4O2A - chains C and E of the 6 polymer chains in the assembly; structure by X-ray diffraction, 2.50 A resolution.

[Chain C]
Name: Tubulin alpha-1B chain
From: Bos taurus
UniProt: P81947 (TBA1B_BOVIN); residues 1-451 here = UniProt positions 1-451
Chain sequence (451 residues; row label = number of the first residue in the row):
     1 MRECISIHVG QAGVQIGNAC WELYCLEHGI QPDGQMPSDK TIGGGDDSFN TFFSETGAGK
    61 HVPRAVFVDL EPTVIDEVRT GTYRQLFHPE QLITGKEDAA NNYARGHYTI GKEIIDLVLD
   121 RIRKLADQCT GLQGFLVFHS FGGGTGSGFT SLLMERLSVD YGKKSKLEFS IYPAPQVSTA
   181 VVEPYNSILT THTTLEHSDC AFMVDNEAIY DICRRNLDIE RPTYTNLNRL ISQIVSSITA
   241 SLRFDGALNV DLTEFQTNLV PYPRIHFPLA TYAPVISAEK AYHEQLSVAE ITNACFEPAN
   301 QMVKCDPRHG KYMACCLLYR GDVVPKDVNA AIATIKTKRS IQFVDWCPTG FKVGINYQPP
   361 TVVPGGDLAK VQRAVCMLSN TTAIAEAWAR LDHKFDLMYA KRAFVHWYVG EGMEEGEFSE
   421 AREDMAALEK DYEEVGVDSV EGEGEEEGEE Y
Disordered / not traced: 441-451
Metal / ion sites: Ca2+: Asp-39, Thr-41, Gly-44, Glu-55
Residues lining bound ligands:
  - 2RR (3-[(4-{1-[2-(4-aminophenyl)-2-oxoethyl]-1H-benzimidazol-2-yl}-1,2,5-oxadiazol-3-yl)amino]propanenitrile): Asn-101, Ser-178, Thr-179, Ala-180, Val-181, Glu-183
  - GTP (guanosine-5'-triphosphate): Gly-10, Gln-11, Ala-12, Gln-15, Ile-16, Asp-69, Asp-98, Ala-99, Ala-100, Asn-101, Ser-140, Gly-142, Gly-143, Gly-144, Thr-145, Gly-146, Ile-171, Pro-173, Val-177, Ser-178, Thr-179, Glu-183, Asn-206, Tyr-224, Leu-227, Asn-228, Ile-231

[Chain E]
Name: Stathmin-4
From: Rattus norvegicus
UniProt: P63043 (STMN4_RAT); residues 5-145 here correspond to UniProt positions 49-189 (UniProt number = residue number + 44)
Chain sequence (143 residues; each row starts with the number of its first residue):
     3 MADMEVIELN KCTSGQSFEV ILKPPSFDGV PEFNASLPRR RDPSLEEIQK KLEAAEERRK
    63 YQEAELLKHL AEKREHEREV IQKAIEENNN FIKMAKEKLA QKMESNKENR EAHLAAMLER
   123 LQEKDKHAEE VRKNKELKEE ASR
Disordered / not traced: 3-5, 29-42, 144-145
Sequence notes: cloning artifact (3-4)
Metal / ion sites: Ca2+ near Asp-44 (its only coordinating residue here)
Curated features (UniProtKB/Swiss-Prot):
  - modified residue: Ser-46 (Phosphoserine)

[Interface between chain C and chain E]
Contacting residue pairs (34; chain C residue first):
  His-107(C) with Lys-104(E); Met-105(E)
  Tyr-108(C) with Lys-104(E); Met-105(E), hydrophobic; Asn-108(E)
  Thr-109(C) with Arg-112(E)
  Lys-112(C) with Met-105(E)
  Leu-152(C) with Leu-101(E), hydrophobic
  Glu-155(C) with Leu-101(E); Lys-104(E), salt bridge
  Arg-156(C) with Leu-101(E)
  Ser-158(C) with Phe-93(E); Ile-94(E)
  Val-159(C) with Ile-94(E)
  Gly-162(C) with Asn-90(E); Ile-94(E)
  Lys-163(C) with Asn-90(E); Phe-93(E)
  Thr-193(C) with Lys-104(E)
  Glu-196(C) with Phe-93(E); Lys-100(E), salt bridge
  His-197(C) with Phe-93(E); Ala-97(E)
  Val-409(C) with His-115(E), hydrogen bond (backbone-side chain)
  Gly-410(C) with Arg-112(E); His-115(E)
  Glu-411(C) with Asn-108(E), hydrogen bond (backbone-side chain); Arg-112(E), salt bridge
  Gly-412(C) with Asn-108(E), hydrogen bond (backbone-side chain); Asn-111(E), hydrogen bond (backbone-side chain); Arg-112(E)
  Met-413(C) with Asn-108(E)
  Glu-414(C) with Ser-107(E), hydrogen bond; Asn-111(E), hydrogen bond
Other interface residues (no listed pair), chain C (21 interface residues in all): Glu-417
Other interface residues (no listed pair), chain E (14 interface residues in all): Lys-98

[Summary]
The interface between chain C and chain E involves 21 residues on one side and 14 on the other; the contacts
include 6 hydrogen bonds and 3 salt bridges. Among the polar pairs are Glu-155(C)/Lys-104(E),
Glu-196(C)/Lys-100(E) and Glu-411(C)/Arg-112(E).
Chain C is Tubulin alpha-1B chain (Bos taurus) and chain E is Stathmin-4 (Rattus norvegicus); the structure,
Tubulin-BAL27862 complex, was determined by X-ray diffraction (same publication as 4O2B).
